7VZA - chains A and B of the 3 polymer chains in the assembly; structure by X-ray diffraction, 2.58 A resolution.

== Chain A (and B) ==
Molecule: Putative UDP-N-acetylglucosamine 2-epimerase
From: Streptomyces kasugaensis
Notes: chain B of this document is another copy of the same molecule, construct and numbering; everything in this record applies to it too
UniProt: A0A0K1H2R6 (A0A0K1H2R6_STRKA); numbering as in UniProt (aligned over 1-374)
Chain sequence (375 residues; numbered 0 to 374; the number before each row is that of its first residue; numbering starts at 0):
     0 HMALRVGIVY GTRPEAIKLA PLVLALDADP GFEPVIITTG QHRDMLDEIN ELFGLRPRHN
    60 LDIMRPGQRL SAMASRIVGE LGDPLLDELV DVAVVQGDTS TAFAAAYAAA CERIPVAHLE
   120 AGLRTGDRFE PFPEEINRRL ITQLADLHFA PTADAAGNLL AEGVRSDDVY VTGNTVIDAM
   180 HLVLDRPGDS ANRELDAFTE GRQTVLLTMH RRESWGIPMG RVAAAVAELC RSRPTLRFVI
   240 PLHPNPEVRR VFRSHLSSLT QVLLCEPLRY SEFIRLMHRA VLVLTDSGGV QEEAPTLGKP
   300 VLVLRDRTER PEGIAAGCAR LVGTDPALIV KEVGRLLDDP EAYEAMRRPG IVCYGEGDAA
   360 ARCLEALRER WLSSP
Unresolved in the structure: 40-43, 348-350 (chain B: 40-44, 65-66, 185-190)
Construct notes: expression tag (0)
Bound ions: Na+: Leu-25, Asp-26, Asp-28, Phe-31
Ligand contacts: UDP (uridine-5'-diphosphate): Arg-12, Pro-13, Ile-16, Val-175, Thr-207, His-209, Pro-240, Pro-266, Leu-267, Tyr-269, Phe-272, Ile-273, Met-276, Ser-286, Gly-287, Gly-288, Val-289, Glu-292
Reported in the primary citation:
  - binding site for UDP: Arg-12, His-209, Leu-267, Ser-286, Gly-287, Glu-292
  - Na+ coordination: Glu-32
  - binding site for UDP: Arg-210 (proposed by the authors, not directly observed)
  - catalytic residues: Glu-308
  - mutagenesis - E308A, E308Q: abolished catalytic activity
  - mutagenesis - Q95A, Q95E: unchanged catalytic activity
  - mutagenesis - Q95A (Kd 45.2 uM), Q95E (Kd 14.2 uM): increased binding to UDP-GlcNAc

== Interface between chain A and chain B ==
Residue-residue contacts (32):
  Pro-65(A) with Leu-85(B), hydrophobic; Asp-86(B)
  Glu-193(A) with His-0(B)
  Leu-241(A) with Met-1(B), hydrophobic
  Pro-245(A) with Val-89(B); Asp-90(B)
  Arg-248(A) with Met-1(B); Ala-2(B), hydrogen bond (side chain-backbone); Asp-90(B), salt bridge
  Arg-249(A) with Arg-112(B); Pro-114(B)
  Arg-252(A) with Met-1(B); Leu-3(B); Asp-90(B); Trp-370(B), hydrogen bond (side chain-backbone); Leu-371(B); Ser-372(B)
  Ser-253(A) with Ser-372(B); Ser-373(B); Pro-374(B)
  His-254(A) with Ser-373(B), hydrogen bond (backbone-side chain)
  Leu-255(A) with Ser-373(B), hydrogen bond (backbone-side chain)
  Ser-256(A) with Leu-371(B); Ser-372(B), hydrogen bond (side chain-backbone); Ser-373(B), hydrogen bond (backbone-side chain)
  Ser-257(A) with Ser-372(B); Ser-373(B), hydrogen bond (backbone-side chain)
  Leu-263(A) with Met-1(B)
  Cys-264(A) with Met-1(B)
  Glu-265(A) with His-0(B); Met-1(B); Ala-2(B), hydrogen bond (side chain-backbone)
Also at the interface, not in a pair above, chain A (19 interface residues in all): Arg-64, Gly-66, Pro-243, Leu-258
Also at the interface, not in a pair above, chain B (16 interface residues in all): Leu-88

== Overview ==
Chain A and chain B form an interface of 19 and 16 residues respectively, with 8 hydrogen bonds and 1 salt
bridge. Polar contacts include Arg-248(A)/Asp-90(B), Arg-248(A)/Ala-2(B) and Arg-252(A)/Trp-370(B). Bound to
chain A: UDP. The paper reports the catalytic residue Glu-308(A); E308A and E308Q of chain A abolish catalytic
activity; 4 substitutions were tested in all.
Chain A and chain B are both Putative UDP-N-acetylglucosamine 2-epimerase (Streptomyces kasugaensis); the
structure, The crystal structure of Non-hydrolyzing UDPGlcNAc 2-epimerase in complex with UDP, was determined
by X-ray diffraction together with 7VYY and 7VZ6 from the same study.
